PDB entry 4XU4 | X-ray diffraction, 1.90 A resolution | chain A

== Chain A ==
Molecule: Uncharacterized protein
Organism: Mycobacterium vanbaalenii PYR-1
UniProtKB: A1T557 (A1T557_MYCVP); residues 1-204 here = UniProt positions 1-204
Chain sequence (210 residues; row label = number of the first residue in the row):
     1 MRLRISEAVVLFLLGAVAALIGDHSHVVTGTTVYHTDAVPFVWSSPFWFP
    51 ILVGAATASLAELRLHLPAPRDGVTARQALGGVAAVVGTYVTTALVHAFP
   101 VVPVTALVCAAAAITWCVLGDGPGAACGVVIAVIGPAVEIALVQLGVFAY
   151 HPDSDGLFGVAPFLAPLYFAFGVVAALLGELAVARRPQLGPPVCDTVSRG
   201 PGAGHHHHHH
Not modelled in the structure: 190-210
Sequence notes: expression tag (205-210)
UniProt features mapped onto this chain:
  - binding site (a 1,2-diacyl-sn-glycerol): His26, Tyr150
What the authors report for this chain:
  - self-association interface (contacts with another copy of this molecule); pairs are residue here / residue on that copy: Arg77-Cys117

== Overview ==
Curated annotation (UniProt) lists residues binding 1,2-diacyl-sn-glycerol His26 and Tyr150. From the paper: a
self-association interface involving Arg77 and Cys117.
Chain A is Uncharacterized protein (Mycobacterium vanbaalenii PYR-1); the structure, Crystal structure of a
mycobacterial Insig homolog MvINS from Mycobacterium vanbaalenii at 1.9A resolution, was determined by X-ray
diffraction (same publication as 4XU5 and 4XU6).
